PDB entry 3AJ3 | X-ray diffraction, 1.58 A resolution | chain A

Chain A:
Molecule: 4-pyridoxolactonase
Organism: Mesorhizobium loti
Notes: EC 3.1.1.27
Reference sequence: Q988B9 (Q988B9_RHILO); residues 1-268 here = UniProt positions 1-268
Sequence (274 residues; each row starts with the number of its first residue):
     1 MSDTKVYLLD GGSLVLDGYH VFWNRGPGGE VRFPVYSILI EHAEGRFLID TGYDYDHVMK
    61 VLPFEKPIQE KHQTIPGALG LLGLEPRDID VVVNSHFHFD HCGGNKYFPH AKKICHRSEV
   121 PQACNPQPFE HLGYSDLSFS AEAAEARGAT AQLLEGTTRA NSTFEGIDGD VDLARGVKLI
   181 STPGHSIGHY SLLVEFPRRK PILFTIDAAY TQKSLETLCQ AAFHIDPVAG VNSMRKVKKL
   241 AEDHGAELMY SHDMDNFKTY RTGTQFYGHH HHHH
Not modelled in the structure: 1
Construct notes: expression tag (269-274)
Modified positions: Mse1 (selenomethionine); Mse59, Mse234, Mse249, Mse254 (selenomethionine; parent Met)
Metal / ion sites: Zn2+ site 1: H96, H98, H185; Zn2+ site 2: D100, H101, D207, H252
Swiss-Prot annotation at these positions:
  - active site: D100 (Proton donor/acceptor)
  - binding site (Zn(2+)): H96, H98, D100, H101, H185, D207, H252
Reported in the primary citation:
  - Zn2+ coordination: H96, H185, D207, H252
  - catalytic residues: E65, Y210, F223 (from molecular simulation)
  - catalytic residues: D100 (proposed by the authors, not directly observed)

Overview:
The Zn2+ site 1 is built by H96, H98 and H185. D100, H101, D207 and H252 coordinate Zn2+ site 2. From UniProt:
active-site residue D100 and 7 Zn2+-binding residues. The paper reports catalytic residues E65, Y210 and F223
among others; Zn2+ coordination by H96, H185 and D207 among others.
Chain A is 4-pyridoxolactonase (Mesorhizobium loti); the structure, Crystal structure of selenomethionine
substituted 4-pyridoxolactonase from Mesorhizobium loti, was determined by X-ray diffraction together with
4KEP and 4KEQ from the same study.
